Entry 4R79 (X-ray diffraction, 3.10 A resolution); this record covers chains D and B of the 8 polymer chains in the assembly.

[Chain D]
Molecule: left Inverted repeat TS
Sequence (28 nucleotides; row label = number of the first residue in the row):
    29 AACCGACATT CCCTACTTGT ACACCTGG

[Chain B]
Name: Mariner Mos1 transposase
Source organism: Drosophila mauritiana
Notes: EC 3.1.-.-
Reference sequence: Q7JQ07 (MOS1T_DROMA); residue numbers follow UniProt; this construct covers 1-345
Sequence (345 residues; row label = number of the first residue in the row):
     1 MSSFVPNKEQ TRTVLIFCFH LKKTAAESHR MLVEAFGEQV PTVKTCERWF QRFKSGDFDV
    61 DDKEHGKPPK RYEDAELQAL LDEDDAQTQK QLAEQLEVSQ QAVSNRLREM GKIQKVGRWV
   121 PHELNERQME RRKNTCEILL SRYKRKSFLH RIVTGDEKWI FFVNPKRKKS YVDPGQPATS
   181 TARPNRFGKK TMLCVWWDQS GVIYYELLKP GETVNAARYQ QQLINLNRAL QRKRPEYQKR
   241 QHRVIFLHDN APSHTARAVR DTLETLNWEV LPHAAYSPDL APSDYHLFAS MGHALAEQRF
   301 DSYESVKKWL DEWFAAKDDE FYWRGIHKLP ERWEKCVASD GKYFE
Unresolved in the structure: 1-4, 238-242
Sequence notes: variant Thr45 (Lys in Q7JQ07), Asn164 (Ser in Q7JQ07), Pro210 (Arg in Q7JQ07), Phe344 (Leu in Q7JQ07); engineered mutation Ala216 (Thr in Q7JQ07)
Cystine bridges: Cys136-Cys336
Bound ions: Mn2+: Asp156, Asp249 (shared with 1 residue of chain H)
Swiss-Prot annotation at these positions:
  - DNA-binding region (H-T-H motif): Thr24 to Ser55, Gln89 to Met110
  - region: Ile113 to Asn125 (Linker)
  - binding site (Mg(2+)): Asp156, Asp249, Asp284
  - site: Arg48 (Important for base-specific DNA-binding), Gln100 (Important for base-specific DNA-binding), Arg118 (Important for base-specific DNA-binding), Arg186 (Critical for target DNA recognition), His293 (Important for base-specific DNA-binding)
  - mutagenesis: Arg48 (R48Q: Loss of DNA binding; when associated with R-100), Gln100 (Q100R: Loss of DNA binding; when associated with Q-48), Arg118 (R118A: Reduces rate of second strand cleavage; when associated with A-216), Trp119 (W119P: Alters cleavage sites in second strand cleavage), Arg186 (R186A: No effect on second strand cleavage. Strongly reduced strand transfer activity), Asp284 (D284A: Loss of catalytic activity)
What the authors report for this chain:
  - binding site for left Inverted repeat NTS: Arg48, His65 to Arg71
  - binding site for left Inverted repeat TS (chain D): Lys44, His65
  - binding site for left Inverted repeat TS: Arg118, Arg183, Glu345
  - mutagenesis - T216A: increased expression (citing earlier work)

[How chain D and chain B interact]
Pairs across the interface (26):
  DA51(D) - Ile113(B)  phosphate contact
  DA51(D) - Lys115(B)  salt bridge to the phosphate
  DC52(D) - Lys115(B)  phosphate contact
  DC52(D) - Val116(B)  hydrogen bond to the phosphate
  DC53(D) - His293(B)  hydrogen bond to the base
  DT54(D) - Arg118(B)  hydrogen bond to the base
  DT54(D) - Lys166(B)  salt bridge to the phosphate
  DT54(D) - Gly292(B)  phosphate contact
  DT54(D) - His293(B)  hydrogen bond to the sugar
  DG55(D) - Arg118(B)  hydrogen bond to the base
  DG55(D) - Lys158(B)  hydrogen bond to the phosphate
  DG55(D) - Asp284(B)  sugar contact
  DG55(D) - Tyr285(B)  hydrogen bond to the base
  DG55(D) - Phe288(B)  sugar contact
  DG55(D) - Ala289(B)  hydrogen bond to the sugar
  DG55(D) - Gly292(B)  phosphate contact
  DG55(D) - Arg332(B)  base contact
  DG55(D) - Glu345(B)  hydrogen bond to the base
  DG56(D) - Trp119(B)  base contact
  DG56(D) - Pro121(B)  base contact
  DG56(D) - Lys158(B)  salt bridge to the phosphate
  DG56(D) - Pro278(B)  sugar contact
  DG56(D) - Asp279(B)  base contact
  DG56(D) - Asp284(B)  sugar contact
  DG56(D) - Tyr285(B)  base contact
  DG56(D) - Glu345(B)  hydrogen bond to the base
Also at the interface, not in a pair above, chain B (20 interface residues in all): Gln114, Val120

[In short]
The interface between chain D and chain B involves 6 residues on one side and 20 on the other, with 10
hydrogen bonds and 3 salt bridges. Polar pairs include DC53(D)-His293(B), DT54(D)-Arg118(B) and
DG55(D)-Arg118(B). The paper reports a binding site for left Inverted repeat TS at Arg118(B), Arg183(B) and
Glu345(B); T216A of chain B increases expression.
Here chain D is left Inverted repeat TS and chain B is Mariner Mos1 transposase (Drosophila mauritiana). Entry
4R79 (Mos1 transposase paired-end complex with left transposon end) was determined by X-ray diffraction.
